PDB entry 8SSS | X-ray diffraction, 2.30 A resolution | chains A and C of the 3 polymer chains in the assembly

[Chain A]
Protein: Transcriptional repressor CTCF
From: Homo sapiens
Notes: fragment: Zinc finger domains 1-7
UniProt: P49711 (CTCF_HUMAN); residues 263-465 here = UniProt positions 263-465
Amino-acid sequence (203 residues; row label = number of the first residue in the row):
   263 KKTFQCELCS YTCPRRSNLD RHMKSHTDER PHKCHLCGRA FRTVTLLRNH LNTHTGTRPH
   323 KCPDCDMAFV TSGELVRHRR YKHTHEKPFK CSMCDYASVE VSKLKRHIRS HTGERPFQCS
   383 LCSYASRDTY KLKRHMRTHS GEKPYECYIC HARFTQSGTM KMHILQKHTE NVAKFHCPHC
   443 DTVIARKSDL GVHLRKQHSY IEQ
Disordered / not traced: 263-264, 462-465
Bound ions: Zn2+ site 1: Cys268, Cys271, His284, His288; Zn2+ site 2: Cys296, Cys299, His312, His316; Zn2+ site 3: Cys324, Cys327, His340, His345; Zn2+ site 4: Cys353, Cys356, His369, His373; Na+: Cys353, Cys356; Zn2+ site 5: Cys381, Cys384, His397, His401; Zn2+ site 6: Cys409, Cys412, His425, His430; Zn2+ site 7: Cys439, Cys442, His455, His460
What the authors report for this chain:
  - binding site for DNA Strand (23mer) II (chain C): Gly420, Ser450
  - specificity-determining residues: Glu362, Lys365, Asp451
  - binding site for DNA Strand (23mer) I: Lys365

[Chain C]
Molecule: DNA Strand (23mer) II
Sequence (23 nucleotides; numbered 1 to 23; the number before each row is that of its first residue):
     1 GCCAGCAGGG GGCGCTAGTG AGG

[Chain A / chain C interface]
Residue-residue contacts - 75 pairs, chain A then chain C:
  Tyr273(A) - DT19(C)  sugar contact
  Tyr273(A) - DG20(C)  hydrogen bond to the phosphate
  Arg277(A) - DA21(C)  hydrogen bond to the base
  Arg277(A) - DG22(C)  hydrogen bond to the base
  Arg277(A) - DG23(C)  base contact
  Asn280(A) - DA21(C)  hydrogen bond to the base
  Arg283(A) - DT19(C)  base contact
  Arg283(A) - DG20(C)  hydrogen bond to the base
  Arg283(A) - DA21(C)  base contact
  His284(A) - DT19(C)  salt bridge to the phosphate
  Ser287(A) - DG18(C)  hydrogen bond to the phosphate
  Arg292(A) - DA17(C)  salt bridge to the phosphate
  Arg301(A) - DT16(C)  sugar contact
  Arg301(A) - DA17(C)  salt bridge to the phosphate
  Phe303(A) - DT16(C)  phosphate contact
  Phe303(A) - DA17(C)  phosphate contact
  Arg304(A) - DG18(C)  salt bridge to the phosphate
  Leu308(A) - DA17(C)  phosphate contact
  His312(A) - DT16(C)  salt bridge to the phosphate
  Thr315(A) - DC15(C)  phosphate contact
  Thr315(A) - DT16(C)  phosphate contact
  Met329(A) - DC13(C)  phosphate contact
  Phe331(A) - DG14(C)  phosphate contact
  Glu336(A) - DC15(C)  base contact
  Glu336(A) - DT16(C)  base contact
  Arg339(A) - DC13(C)  base contact
  Arg339(A) - DG14(C)  hydrogen bond to the base
  Arg339(A) - DC15(C)  base contact
  His340(A) - DC13(C)  salt bridge to the phosphate
  Tyr343(A) - DG11(C)  sugar contact
  Tyr343(A) - DG12(C)  phosphate contact
  Tyr343(A) - DC13(C)  phosphate contact
  Lys344(A) - DG12(C)  salt bridge to the phosphate
  Lys344(A) - DC13(C)  phosphate contact
  Tyr358(A) - DG10(C)  sugar contact
  Tyr358(A) - DG11(C)  hydrogen bond to the phosphate
  Glu362(A) - DC13(C)  hydrogen bond to the base
  Lys365(A) - DG11(C)  base contact
  Lys365(A) - DG12(C)  hydrogen bond to the base
  Lys365(A) - DC13(C)  base contact
  Arg368(A) - DG10(C)  hydrogen bond to the base
  Arg368(A) - DG11(C)  hydrogen bond to the base
  His369(A) - DG10(C)  salt bridge to the phosphate
  Ser372(A) - DG9(C)  hydrogen bond to the phosphate
  Arg377(A) - DG8(C)  salt bridge to the phosphate
  Tyr386(A) - DA7(C)  sugar contact
  Tyr386(A) - DG8(C)  hydrogen bond to the phosphate
  Arg389(A) - DG8(C)  sugar contact
  Arg389(A) - DG9(C)  salt bridge to the phosphate
  Lys393(A) - DG8(C)  base contact
  Lys393(A) - DG9(C)  hydrogen bond to the base
  Lys393(A) - DG10(C)  hydrogen bond to the base
  Arg396(A) - DA7(C)  hydrogen bond to the base
  Arg396(A) - DG8(C)  hydrogen bond to the base
  His397(A) - DA7(C)  salt bridge to the phosphate
  Thr400(A) - DC6(C)  phosphate contact
  Thr400(A) - DA7(C)  phosphate contact
  Lys405(A) - DG5(C)  salt bridge to the phosphate
  Phe416(A) - DA4(C)  phosphate contact
  Phe416(A) - DG5(C)  phosphate contact
  Thr417(A) - DG5(C)  hydrogen bond to the phosphate
  Gln418(A) - DC6(C)  base contact
  Gln418(A) - DA7(C)  hydrogen bond to the base
  Thr421(A) - DA4(C)  sugar contact
  Thr421(A) - DG5(C)  base contact
  Thr421(A) - DC6(C)  hydrogen bond to the base
  His425(A) - DA4(C)  salt bridge to the phosphate
  Lys429(A) - DC3(C)  hydrogen bond to the phosphate
  Lys429(A) - DA4(C)  salt bridge to the phosphate
  Ile446(A) - DC2(C)  phosphate contact
  Ala447(A) - DC2(C)  hydrogen bond to the phosphate
  Arg448(A) - DC2(C)  sugar contact
  Arg448(A) - DC3(C)  salt bridge to the phosphate
  Asp451(A) - DC2(C)  base contact
  Asp451(A) - DC3(C)  hydrogen bond to the base
Other interface residues (no listed pair), chain A (56 interface residues in all): Cys275, Asn311, Thr333, Lys349, Asp390, Arg399, Arg415, Gln428, Lys436, Thr444, Val445, His455
Other interface residues (no listed pair), chain C (23 interface residues in all): DG1

[In short]
The interface between chain A and chain C involves 56 residues on one side and 23 on the other; the contacts
include 24 hydrogen bonds and 15 salt bridges. Polar pairs include Arg277(A)-DA21(C), Arg277(A)-DG22(C) and
Asn280(A)-DA21(C). From the paper: a binding site for DNA Strand (23mer) II (chain C) at Gly420(A) and
Ser450(A); a binding site for DNA Strand (23mer) I at Lys365(A).
Chain A is Transcriptional repressor CTCF (Homo sapiens) and chain C is DNA Strand (23mer) II; the structure,
ZnFs 1-7 of CCCTC-binding factor (CTCF) Complexed with 23mer, was determined by X-ray diffraction together
with 8SSQ, 8SSR, 8SST and 8SSU from the same study.
